5D0X - chains T and U of the 28 polymer chains in the assembly; structure by X-ray diffraction, 2.60 A resolution.

Chain T:
Molecule: Probable proteasome subunit alpha type-7
From: Saccharomyces cerevisiae (strain ATCC 204508 / S288c)
Notes: EC 3.4.25.1
Reference sequence: P21242 (PSA7_YEAST); residues -3 to 284 here correspond to UniProt positions 1-288 (UniProt number = residue number + 4)
Chain sequence (288 residues; each row starts with the number of its first residue; numbers below 1 keep their minus sign (Met-3 is residue -3)):
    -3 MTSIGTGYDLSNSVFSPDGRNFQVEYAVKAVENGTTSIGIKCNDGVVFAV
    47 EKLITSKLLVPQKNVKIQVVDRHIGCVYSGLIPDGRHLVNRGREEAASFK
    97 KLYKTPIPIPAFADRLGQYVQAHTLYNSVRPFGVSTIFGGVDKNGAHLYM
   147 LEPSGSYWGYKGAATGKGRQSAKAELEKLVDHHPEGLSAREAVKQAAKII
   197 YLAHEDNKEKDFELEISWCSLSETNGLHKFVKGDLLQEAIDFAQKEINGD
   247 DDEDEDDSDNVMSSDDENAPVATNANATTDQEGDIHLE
Unresolved in the structure: -3 to 1, 245-284
UniProt features mapped onto this chain:
  - modified residue: Thr-2 (N-acetylthreonine)

Chain U:
Molecule: Proteasome subunit alpha type-1
From: Saccharomyces cerevisiae (strain ATCC 204508 / S288c)
Notes: EC 3.4.25.1
Reference sequence: P21243 (PSA1_YEAST); residues -8 to 243 here correspond to UniProt positions 1-252 (UniProt number = residue number + 9)
Chain sequence (252 residues; each row starts with the number of its first residue; numbers below 1 keep their minus sign (Met-8 is residue -8)):
    -8 MSGAAAASAAGYDRHITIFSPEGRLYQVEYAFKATNQTNINSLAVRGKDC
    42 TVVISQKKVPDKLLDPTTVSYIFCISRTIGMVVNGPIPDARNAALRAKAE
    92 AAEFRYKYGYDMPCDVLAKRMANLSQIYTQRAYMRPLGVILTFVSVDEEL
   142 GPSIYKTDPAGYYVGYKATATGPKQQEITTNLENHFKKSKIDHINEESWE
   192 KVVEFAITHMIDALGTEFSKNDLEVGVATKDKFFTLSAENIEERLVAIAE
   242 QD
Unresolved in the structure: -8 to 1, 243

Chain T / chain U interface:
Contacting residue pairs (65):
  Thr2(T) - His6(U)
  Gly3(T) - His6(U)
  Tyr4(T) - Arg5(U)
  Tyr4(T) - His6(U)
  Tyr4(T) - Tyr21(U)
  Ser9(T) - Arg126(U)
  Val10(T) - His6(U)
  Val10(T) - Gln18(U)
  Phe11(T) - Gln18(U)  hydrogen bond (backbone-side chain)
  Phe11(T) - Tyr21(U)
  Phe11(T) - Ala22(U)  hydrophobic
  Phe11(T) - Ala25(U)  hydrophobic
  Phe11(T) - Arg126(U)
  Phe11(T) - Pro127(U)
  Phe11(T) - Gly129(U)
  Ser12(T) - Tyr21(U)
  Pro13(T) - Tyr21(U)  hydrophobic
  Pro13(T) - Lys24(U)  hydrogen bond (backbone-side chain)
  Asp14(T) - Lys24(U)
  Gly15(T) - Tyr21(U)
  Gly15(T) - Ala25(U)
  Lys37(T) - Asp56(U)  salt bridge
  Asp110(T) - Arg82(U)
  Gln114(T) - Arg82(U)  hydrogen bond (side chain-backbone)
  Gln114(T) - Asn83(U)
  Gln114(T) - Leu86(U)
  Gln117(T) - Pro79(U)
  Gln117(T) - Asp80(U)
  Gln117(T) - Asn83(U)  hydrogen bond
  Gln117(T) - Arg126(U)
  Thr120(T) - Arg126(U)  hydrogen bond (backbone-side chain)
  Leu121(T) - Tyr124(U)
  Leu121(T) - Arg126(U)
  Leu121(T) - Leu128(U)  hydrophobic
  Tyr122(T) - Tyr124(U)
  Tyr122(T) - Met125(U)  hydrophobic
  Ser150(T) - Pro79(U)
  Gly151(T) - Pro79(U)
  Ser152(T) - Ile78(U)
  Ser152(T) - Pro79(U)
  Tyr153(T) - Arg82(U)  hydrogen bond (backbone-side chain)
  Trp154(T) - Leu55(U)  hydrophobic
  Trp154(T) - Thr59(U)
  Trp154(T) - Val60(U)  hydrophobic
  Trp154(T) - Ser61(U)
  Trp154(T) - Tyr62(U)
  Trp154(T) - Ile78(U)  hydrophobic
  Trp154(T) - Arg82(U)
  Gly155(T) - Leu55(U)
  Gly155(T) - Asp56(U)  hydrogen bond (backbone-backbone)
  Gly155(T) - Thr59(U)  hydrogen bond (backbone-side chain)
  Tyr156(T) - Leu54(U)
  Tyr156(T) - Leu55(U)
  Tyr156(T) - Asp56(U)
  Lys157(T) - Lys53(U)
  Lys157(T) - Leu54(U)  hydrogen bond (backbone-backbone)
  Lys157(T) - Leu55(U)
  Lys157(T) - Asp56(U)
  Gly158(T) - Leu54(U)  hydrogen bond (backbone-backbone)
  Lys169(T) - Asp52(U)
  Lys169(T) - Leu54(U)
  Leu172(T) - Leu54(U)  hydrophobic
  Glu173(T) - Lys53(U)  salt bridge
  Glu173(T) - Leu54(U)
  Asp177(T) - Lys53(U)  salt bridge
Interface residues without a listed pair, chain T (32 interface residues in all): Tyr145, Val176
Interface residues without a listed pair, chain U (29 interface residues in all): Pro57

Summary:
Chain T and chain U form an interface of 32 and 29 residues respectively; the contacts include 10 hydrogen
bonds and 3 salt bridges. Among the polar pairs are Lys37(T)-Asp56(U), Glu173(T)-Lys53(U) and
Asp177(T)-Lys53(U).
Here chain T is Probable proteasome subunit alpha type-7 and chain U is Proteasome subunit alpha type-1, both
from Saccharomyces cerevisiae (strain ATCC 204508 / S288c). Entry 5D0X (Yeast 20S proteasome beta5-T1S mutant
in complex with Bortezomib) was determined by X-ray diffraction, deposited together with 5CZ4, 5CZ5, 5CZ6,
5CZ7, 5CZ8, 5CZ9 and 16 further entries.
